PDB entry 8DO6 | electron microscopy, 3.10 A resolution | chains G and I of the 9 polymer chains in the assembly

== Chain G ==
Molecule: CRISPR system Cms endoribonuclease Csm3
From: Staphylococcus epidermidis RP62A
Reference sequence: Q5HK91 (Q5HK91_STAEQ); numbering as in UniProt (aligned over 1-214)
Sequence (214 residues; row label = number of the first residue in the row):
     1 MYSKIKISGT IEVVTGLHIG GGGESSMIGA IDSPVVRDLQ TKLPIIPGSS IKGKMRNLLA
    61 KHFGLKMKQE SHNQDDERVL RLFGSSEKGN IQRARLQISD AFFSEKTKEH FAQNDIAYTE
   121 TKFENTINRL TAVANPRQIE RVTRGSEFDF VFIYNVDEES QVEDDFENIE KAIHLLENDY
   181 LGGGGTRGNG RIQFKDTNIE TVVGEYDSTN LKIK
Disordered / not traced: 1, 66-73
What the authors report for this chain:
  - catalytic residues: Asp32 (citing earlier work)
  - binding site for crRNA (chain I): Ser49, Lys52, Lys54, Arg56, Asn57, Ser86, Asn125, Ile127

== Chain I ==
Molecule: crRNA
From: Staphylococcus epidermidis RP62A
Sequence (37 nucleotides; each row starts with the number of its first residue):
     1 ACGAGAACAC GUAUGCCGAA GUAUAUAAAU CAUCAGU
Disordered / not traced: 36-37

== How chain G and chain I interact ==
Residue-residue contacts (53):
  Ile19(G) - G21(I)  sugar contact
  Ile19(G) - U22(I)  phosphate contact
  Gly20(G) - G21(I)  hydrogen bond to the sugar
  Gly20(G) - U22(I)  hydrogen bond to the phosphate
  Pro47(G) - G21(I)  phosphate contact
  Ser49(G) - A20(I)  sugar contact
  Ser49(G) - G21(I)  hydrogen bond to the phosphate
  Ser50(G) - A20(I)  phosphate contact
  Ser50(G) - G21(I)  hydrogen bond to the phosphate
  Ser50(G) - U22(I)  phosphate contact
  Lys52(G) - G18(I)  salt bridge to the phosphate
  Lys52(G) - A19(I)  salt bridge to the phosphate
  Gly53(G) - A20(I)  phosphate contact
  Lys54(G) - A20(I)  hydrogen bond to the base
  Arg56(G) - G18(I)  sugar contact
  Arg56(G) - A19(I)  salt bridge to the phosphate
  Asn57(G) - A20(I)  hydrogen bond to the base
  Phe83(G) - G18(I)  phosphate contact
  Phe83(G) - A19(I)  phosphate contact
  Gly84(G) - G18(I)  sugar contact
  Ser86(G) - C17(I)  hydrogen bond to the base
  Ser86(G) - G18(I)  hydrogen bond to the sugar
  Arg93(G) - C17(I)  sugar contact
  Ala94(G) - G18(I)  phosphate contact
  Lys122(G) - A27(I)  salt bridge to the phosphate
  Phe123(G) - A27(I)  sugar contact
  Glu124(G) - A27(I)  phosphate contact
  Asn125(G) - A25(I)  hydrogen bond to the sugar
  Asn125(G) - U26(I)  sugar contact
  Asn125(G) - A27(I)  hydrogen bond to the phosphate
  Asn125(G) - A28(I)  hydrogen bond to the sugar
  Thr126(G) - A25(I)  hydrogen bond to the phosphate
  Thr126(G) - U26(I)  phosphate contact
  Ile127(G) - U26(I)  hydrogen bond to the phosphate
  Ile127(G) - A28(I)  sugar contact
  Asn128(G) - U26(I)  phosphate contact
  Arg129(G) - U26(I)  salt bridge to the phosphate
  Ala132(G) - A29(I)  sugar contact
  Ala134(G) - A28(I)  base contact
  Pro136(G) - A27(I)  base contact
  Arg137(G) - A25(I)  hydrogen bond to the sugar
  Tyr180(G) - A20(I)  base contact
  Tyr180(G) - A23(I)  hydrogen bond to the phosphate
  Gly182(G) - A20(I)  base contact
  Gly182(G) - U22(I)  phosphate contact
  Gly182(G) - A23(I)  phosphate contact
  Gly183(G) - U22(I)  hydrogen bond to the phosphate
  Gly183(G) - A23(I)  phosphate contact
  Gly184(G) - A23(I)  hydrogen bond to the phosphate
  Gly185(G) - A23(I)  phosphate contact
  Thr186(G) - U24(I)  phosphate contact
  Arg187(G) - U24(I)  salt bridge to the phosphate
  Arg187(G) - A25(I)  salt bridge to the phosphate
Interface residues without a listed pair, chain G (38 interface residues in all): His18, Gly21, Ser85, Asn135
Interface residues without a listed pair, chain I (15 interface residues in all): U14, C16

== In short ==
The interface between chain G and chain I involves 38 residues on one side and 15 on the other; the contacts
include 17 hydrogen bonds and 7 salt bridges. Polar pairs include Lys54(G)-A20(I), Asn57(G)-A20(I) and
Ser86(G)-C17(I). The paper reports the catalytic residue Asp32(G); a binding site for crRNA (chain I) at
Ser49(G), Lys52(G) and Lys54(G) among others.
Chain G is CRISPR system Cms endoribonuclease Csm3 and chain I is crRNA, both from Staphylococcus epidermidis
RP62A; the structure, The structure of S. epidermidis Cas10-Csm bound to target RNA, was determined by
electron microscopy.
